Entry 6JP7 (X-ray diffraction, 1.91 A resolution); this record covers chains H and L.

== Chain H ==
Name: immunoglobulin Fab heavy chain
Organism: Homo sapiens
Notes: antibody fragment or engineered binder
Amino-acid sequence (238 residues; row label = number of the first residue in the row):
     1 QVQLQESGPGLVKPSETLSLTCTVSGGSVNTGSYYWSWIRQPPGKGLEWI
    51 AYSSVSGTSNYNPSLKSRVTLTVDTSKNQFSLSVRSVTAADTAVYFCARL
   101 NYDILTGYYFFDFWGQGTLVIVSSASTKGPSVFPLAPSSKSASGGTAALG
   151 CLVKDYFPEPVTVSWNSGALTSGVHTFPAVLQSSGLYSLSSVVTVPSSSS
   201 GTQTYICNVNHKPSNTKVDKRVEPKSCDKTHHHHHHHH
Disulfides: C22-C97, C151-C207
Residues lining bound ligands:
  - PEG (3FX; (2R)-3-(cyclohexylamino)-2-hydroxypropane-1-sulfonic acid), molecule 1: G44, K45, G46
  - PEG (3FX), molecule 2: L47, E48, W49, N62, P63
Reported in the primary citation:
  - binding site for hexaethylene glycol: S15, Y35, Q41, Y52, S86, V94, F96, Y102, Y109, G117, L119, E159, P160, H235

== Chain L ==
Name: immunoglobulin Fab light chain
Organism: Homo sapiens
Notes: antibody fragment or engineered binder
Amino-acid sequence (216 residues; row label = number of the first residue in the row):
     2 QVELTQSPSASASLGTSVKLTCTLSSGHSTYAIAWHQQRPGKGPRYLMNL
    52 SSGGRHTRGDGIPDRFSGSSSGADRYLIISSLQSEDEADYYCQTWDAGMV
   102 FGGGTKLTVLGQSKAAPSVTLFPPSSEELQANKATLVCLISDFYPGAVTV
   152 AWKADSSPVKAGVETTTPSKQSNNKYAASSYLSLTPEQWKSHRSYSCQVT
   202 HEGSTVEKTVAPTECS
Disulfides: C23-C93, C139-C198
Residues lining bound ligands:
  - PEG (3FX; (2R)-3-(cyclohexylamino)-2-hydroxypropane-1-sulfonic acid), molecule 1: P9, D90, Y92, G104, G105, T106, K107
  - PEG (3FX), molecule 2: M100, V101, F102
Reported in the primary citation:
  - binding site for hexaethylene glycol: Q39, R40, P41, G42, K43, D90

== How chain H and chain L interact ==
Cross-chain cystine bridges: C227(H)-C216(L)
Residue-residue contacts - 84 pairs, chain H then chain L:
  I39(H) with F102(L), hydrophobic
  Q41(H) with Q39(L), hydrogen bond; Y92(L), hydrogen bond
  K45(H) with Y92(L)
  G46(H) with Y92(L)
  L47(H) with Y92(L); F102(L)
  W49(H) with G99(L); M100(L); F102(L)
  N60(H) with A98(L), hydrogen bond (side chain-backbone); G99(L)
  F96(H) with Q39(L); G44(L); P45(L)
  L100(H) with M100(L), hydrophobic
  Y108(H) with A33(L); N50(L); S52(L); W96(L), hydrophobic
  Y109(H) with Q94(L), hydrogen bond (backbone-side chain); W96(L); M100(L)
  F110(H) with A35(L), hydrophobic; Y47(L), hydrophobic; N50(L); Q94(L)
  F111(H) with H37(L); Y47(L); Q94(L); M100(L), hydrophobic; F102(L), hydrophobic
  D112(H) with Y47(L)
  W114(H) with H37(L), hydrogen bond; P45(L); F102(L), hydrophobic
  G115(H) with G44(L)
  Q116(H) with G44(L)
  F133(H) with S126(L); E128(L); E129(L)
  P134(H) with S126(L); E128(L)
  L135(H) with F123(L), hydrophobic
  A136(H) with F123(L); P124(L)
  P137(H) with F123(L)
  S138(H) with E215(L)
  K140(H) with E215(L)
  A148(H) with F123(L)
  L152(H) with Y182(L), hydrophobic
  K154(H) with T136(L), hydrogen bond; S184(L)
  H175(H) with Q172(L), hydrogen bond; A178(L)
  F177(H) with L140(L), hydrophobic; I141(L); A178(L), hydrophobic; A179(L); S180(L)
  P178(H) with S170(L); Q172(L)
  A179(H) with T167(L)
  V180(H) with E165(L); T166(L); T167(L); Y182(L), hydrophobic
  Q182(H) with E165(L)
  S183(H) with E165(L), hydrogen bond
  L189(H) with Y182(L)
  S190(H) with V138(L); Y182(L), hydrogen bond
  V192(H) with F123(L), hydrophobic; L140(L), hydrophobic
  C227(H) with P124(L), hydrophobic; E215(L); C216(L), disulfide; S217(L), hydrogen bond (backbone-backbone)
  D228(H) with E215(L); S217(L), hydrogen bond
  K229(H) with S217(L), hydrogen bond (backbone-backbone)
  T230(H) with S217(L), hydrogen bond
  H238(H) with T214(L), hydrogen bond (side chain-backbone); E215(L)
Also at the interface, not in a pair above, chain H (52 interface residues in all): Y52, D103, G107, V132, S141, T176, L181, S188, K220, H236
Also at the interface, not in a pair above, chain L (47 interface residues in all): K43, R46, L51, G104, T121, L122, S142, V211

== In short ==
Chain H and chain L form an interface of 52 and 47 residues respectively, with 1 disulfide bond and 14
hydrogen bonds. Polar pairs include Q41(H)-Q39(L), Q41(H)-Y92(L) and N60(H)-A98(L). PEG is bound between chain
H and chain L. From the paper: a binding site for hexaethylene glycol at S15(H), Y35(H) and Q39(L) among
others.
Here chain H is immunoglobulin Fab heavy chain and chain L is immunoglobulin Fab light chain, both from Homo
sapiens. Entry 6JP7 (Human antibody 32D6 Fab in complex with PEG) was determined by X-ray diffraction.
